3I93 - chain A; structure by X-ray diffraction, 1.80 A resolution.

== Chain A ==
Protein: Deoxyuridine 5'-triphosphate nucleotidohydrolase
From: Mycobacterium tuberculosis
Notes: EC 3.6.1.23; fragment: stopT138 truncated dUTPase:
UniProtKB: P0A552 (DUT_MYCTU); numbering as in UniProt (aligned over 1-138)
Chain sequence (158 residues; numbered -19 to 138; the number before each row is that of its first residue; numbers below 1 keep their minus sign (Met-19 is residue -19)):
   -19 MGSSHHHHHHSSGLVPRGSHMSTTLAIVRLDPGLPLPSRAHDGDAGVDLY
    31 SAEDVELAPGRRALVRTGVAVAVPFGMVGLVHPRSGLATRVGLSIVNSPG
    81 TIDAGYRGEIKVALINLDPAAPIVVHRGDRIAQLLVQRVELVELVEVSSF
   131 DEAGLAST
Unresolved in the structure: -19 to -10, -2 to 1, 135-138
Differences from the reference sequence: expression tag (-19 to 0)
Ligand contacts:
  - DUP (2'-deoxyuridine 5'-alpha,beta-imido-triphosphate): Ala20, Val61, Pro63, Arg64, Ser65, Gly66, Leu67, Asn77, Gly80, Thr81, Ile82, Asp83, Tyr86, Glu89, Ile90, Lys91, Gln113
  - DUP: Ala20, Asp28, Val61, Pro63, Arg64, Ser65, Gly66, Leu67, Asn77, Gly80, Thr81, Ile82, Asp83, Tyr86, Glu89, Ile90, Lys91, Gln113
  - Mg2+ (MG): Asp28, Arg64, Gln113

== Summary ==
Bound to chain A: Mg2+, compound DUP and DUP.
Chain A is Deoxyuridine 5'-triphosphate nucleotidohydrolase (Mycobacterium tuberculosis); the structure,
Crystal structure of Mycobacterium tuberculosis dUTPase STOP138T mutant, was determined by X-ray diffraction
together with 3H6D from the same study.
